9G8P - chains F and L of the 13 polymer chains in the assembly; structure by electron microscopy, 7.00 A resolution (low resolution: residue-level contacts below are approximate; hydrogen-bond / salt-bridge calls are withheld).

[Chain F]
Molecule: Exosome complex component RRP42
Organism: Homo sapiens
UniProtKB: Q15024 (EXOS7_HUMAN); residue numbers follow UniProt; this construct covers 1-291
Amino-acid sequence (295 residues; row label = number of the first residue in the row; numbers below 1 keep their minus sign (Gly-3 is residue -3)):
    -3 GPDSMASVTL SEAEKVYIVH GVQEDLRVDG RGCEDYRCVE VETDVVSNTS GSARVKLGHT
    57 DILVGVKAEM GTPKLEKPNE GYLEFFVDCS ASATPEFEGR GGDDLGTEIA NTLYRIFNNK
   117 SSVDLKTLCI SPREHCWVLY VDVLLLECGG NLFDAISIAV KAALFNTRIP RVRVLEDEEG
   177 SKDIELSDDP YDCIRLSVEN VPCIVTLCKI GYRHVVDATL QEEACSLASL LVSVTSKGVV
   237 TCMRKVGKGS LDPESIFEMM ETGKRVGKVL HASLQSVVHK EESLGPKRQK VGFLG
Unresolved in the structure: -3 to 4, 291
Differences from the reference sequence: expression tag (-3 to 0)
UniProt features mapped onto this chain:
  - modified residue: Ala2 (N-acetylalanine), Lys116 (N6-acetyllysine), Ser177 (Phosphoserine)

[Chain L]
Molecule: Exosome complex component RRP41
Organism: Homo sapiens
UniProtKB: Q9NPD3 (EXOS4_HUMAN); residues 0-244 here correspond to UniProt positions 1-245 (UniProt number = residue number + 1)
Amino-acid sequence (245 residues; row label = number of the first residue in the row; numbering starts at 0):
     0 MAGLELLSDQ GYRVDGRRAG ELRKIQARMG VFAQADGSAY IEQGNTKALA VVYGPHEIRG
    60 SRARALPDRA LVNCQYSSAT FSTGERKRRP HGDRKSCEMG LQLRQTFEAA ILTQLHPRSQ
   120 IDIYVQVLQA DGGTYAACVN AATLAVLDAG IPMRDFVCAC SAGFVDGTAL ADLSHVEEAA
   180 GGPQLALALL PASGQIALLE MDARLHEDHL ERVLEAAAQA ARDVHTLLDR VVRQHVREAS
   240 ILLGD
Unresolved in the structure: 0-2, 244
UniProt features mapped onto this chain:
  - modified residue: Ala1 (N-acetylalanine)

[Interface between chain F and chain L]
Residue-residue contacts (37):
  Val42(F) - Phe80(L)
  Asn44(F) - Phe80(L)
  Asn44(F) - Thr82(L)
  Asn44(F) - Gly83(L)
  Asn44(F) - Gln128(L)
  His55(F) - Ala32(L)
  His55(F) - Gln33(L)
  Asp57(F) - Phe31(L)
  Leu59(F) - Leu127(L)
  Lys63(F) - Gly83(L)
  Glu80(F) - Arg85(L)
  Phe82(F) - Arg87(L)
  Ser86(F) - Gln125(L)
  Ala87(F) - Gln74(L)
  Ala87(F) - Tyr123(L)
  Ser88(F) - Val50(L)
  Ser88(F) - Tyr52(L)
  Ser88(F) - Tyr123(L)
  Ala89(F) - Tyr52(L)
  Thr90(F) - Tyr52(L)
  Pro91(F) - Tyr52(L)
  Pro91(F) - Arg58(L)
  Pro91(F) - Tyr123(L)
  Glu94(F) - Arg58(L)
  Glu94(F) - Gln74(L)
  Glu94(F) - Tyr123(L)
  Gly95(F) - Gln74(L)
  Tyr136(F) - Arg85(L)
  Asp138(F) - Thr79(L)
  Leu140(F) - Leu127(L)
  Glu143(F) - Phe31(L)
  Glu143(F) - Gln33(L)
  Phe289(F) - Arg27(L)
  Phe289(F) - Tyr39(L)
  Leu290(F) - Gln25(L)
  Leu290(F) - Ala26(L)
  Leu290(F) - Arg27(L)
Other interface residues (no listed pair), chain F (27 interface residues in all): Ser43, Glu65, Glu92, Leu142, Gly288
Other interface residues (no listed pair), chain L (28 interface residues in all): Ala34, Glu41, Leu48, Ser81, Glu84, Asp121, Val124

[In short]
27 residues of chain F face 28 of chain L across their interface.
Here chain F is Exosome complex component RRP42 and chain L is Exosome complex component RRP41, both from Homo
sapiens. Entry 9G8P (40S-bound human SKI2-exosome complex) was determined by electron microscopy together with
9G8N, 9G8Q and 9G8R from the same study.
